3HMJ - chains G and H of the 6 polymer chains in the assembly; structure by X-ray diffraction, 4.00 A resolution.

# Chain G (and H)
Name: Fatty acid synthase subunit beta
Source organism: Saccharomyces cerevisiae
Notes: EC 2.3.1.86; chain H of this document is another copy of the same molecule, construct and numbering; everything in this record applies to it too
Reference sequence: P07149 (FAS1_YEAST); residue numbers follow UniProt; this construct covers 1-2051
Chain sequence (2051 residues; each row starts with the number of its first residue):
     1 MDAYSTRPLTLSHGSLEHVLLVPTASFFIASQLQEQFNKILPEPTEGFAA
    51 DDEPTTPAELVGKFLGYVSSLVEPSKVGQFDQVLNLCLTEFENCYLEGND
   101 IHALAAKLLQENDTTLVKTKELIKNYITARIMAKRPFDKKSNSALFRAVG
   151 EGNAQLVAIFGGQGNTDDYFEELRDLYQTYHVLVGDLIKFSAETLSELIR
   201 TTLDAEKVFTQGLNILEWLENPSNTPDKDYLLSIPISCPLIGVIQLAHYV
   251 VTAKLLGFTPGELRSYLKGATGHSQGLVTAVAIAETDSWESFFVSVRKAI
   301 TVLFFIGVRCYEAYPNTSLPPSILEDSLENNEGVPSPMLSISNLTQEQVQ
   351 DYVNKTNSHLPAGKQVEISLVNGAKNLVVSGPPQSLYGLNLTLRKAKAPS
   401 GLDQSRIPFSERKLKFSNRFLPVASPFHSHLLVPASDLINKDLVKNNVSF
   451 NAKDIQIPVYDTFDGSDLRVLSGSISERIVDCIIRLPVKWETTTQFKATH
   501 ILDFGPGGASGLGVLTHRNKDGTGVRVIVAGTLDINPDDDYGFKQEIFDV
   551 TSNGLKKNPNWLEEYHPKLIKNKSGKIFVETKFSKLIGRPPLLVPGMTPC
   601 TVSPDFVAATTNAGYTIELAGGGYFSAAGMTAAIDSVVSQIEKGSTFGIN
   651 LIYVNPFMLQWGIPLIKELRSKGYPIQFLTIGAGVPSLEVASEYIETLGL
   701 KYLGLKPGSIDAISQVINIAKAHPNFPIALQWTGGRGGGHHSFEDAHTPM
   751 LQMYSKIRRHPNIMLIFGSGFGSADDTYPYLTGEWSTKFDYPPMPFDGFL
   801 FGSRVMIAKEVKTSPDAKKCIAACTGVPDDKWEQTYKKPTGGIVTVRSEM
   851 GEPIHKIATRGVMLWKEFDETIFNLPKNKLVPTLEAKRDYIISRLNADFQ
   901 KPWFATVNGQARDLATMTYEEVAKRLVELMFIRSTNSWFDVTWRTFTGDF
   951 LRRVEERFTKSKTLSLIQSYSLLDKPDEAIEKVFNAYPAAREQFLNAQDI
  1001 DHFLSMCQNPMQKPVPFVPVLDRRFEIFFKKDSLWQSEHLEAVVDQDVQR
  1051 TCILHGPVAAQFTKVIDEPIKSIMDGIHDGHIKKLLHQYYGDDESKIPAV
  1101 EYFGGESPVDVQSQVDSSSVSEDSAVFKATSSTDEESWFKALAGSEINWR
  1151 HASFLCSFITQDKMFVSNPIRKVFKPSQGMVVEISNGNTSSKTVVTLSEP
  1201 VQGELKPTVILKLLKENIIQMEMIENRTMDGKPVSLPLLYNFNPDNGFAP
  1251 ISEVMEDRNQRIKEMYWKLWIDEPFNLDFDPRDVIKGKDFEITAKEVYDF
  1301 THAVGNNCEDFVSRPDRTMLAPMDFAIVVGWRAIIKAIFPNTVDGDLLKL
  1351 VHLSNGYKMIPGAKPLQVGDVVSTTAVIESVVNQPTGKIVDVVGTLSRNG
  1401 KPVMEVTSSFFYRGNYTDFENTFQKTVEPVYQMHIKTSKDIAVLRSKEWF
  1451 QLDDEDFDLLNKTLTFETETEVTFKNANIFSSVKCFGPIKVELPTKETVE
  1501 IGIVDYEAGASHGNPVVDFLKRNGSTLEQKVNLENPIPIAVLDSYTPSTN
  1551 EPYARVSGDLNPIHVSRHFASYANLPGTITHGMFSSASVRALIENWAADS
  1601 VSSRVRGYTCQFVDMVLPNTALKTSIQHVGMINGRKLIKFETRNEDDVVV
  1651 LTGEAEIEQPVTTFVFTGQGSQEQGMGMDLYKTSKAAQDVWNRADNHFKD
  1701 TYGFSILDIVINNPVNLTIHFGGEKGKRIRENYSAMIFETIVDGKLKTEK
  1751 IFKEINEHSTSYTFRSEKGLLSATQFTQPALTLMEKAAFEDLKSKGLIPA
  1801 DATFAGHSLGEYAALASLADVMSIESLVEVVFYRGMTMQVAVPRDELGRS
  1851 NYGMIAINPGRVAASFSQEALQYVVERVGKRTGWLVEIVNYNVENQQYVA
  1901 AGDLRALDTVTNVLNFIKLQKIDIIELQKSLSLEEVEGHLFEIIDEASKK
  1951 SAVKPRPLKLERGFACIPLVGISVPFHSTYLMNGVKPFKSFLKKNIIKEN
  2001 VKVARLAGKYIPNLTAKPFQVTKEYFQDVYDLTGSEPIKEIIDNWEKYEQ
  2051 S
Disordered / not traced: 1-4, 1110-1122, 2051
UniProt features mapped onto this chain:
  - active site: Ser274 (For acetyltransferase activity), Ser1808 (For malonyltransferase activity)
  - modified residue: Met1 (N-acetylmethionine), Thr733 (Phosphothreonine), Ser1121 (Phosphoserine)
  - cross-link: Lys1364 (Glycyl lysine isopeptide (Lys-Gly) (interchain with G-Cter in ubiquitin))
Small-molecule neighbours: FMN (flavin mononucleotide): Pro595, Gly596, Met597, Thr598, Pro599, Cys600, Gly622, Asn650, Ile652, Gly682, Lys706, Thr733, Arg736, Gly737, Gly738, Gly739, Ser769, Gly770, Phe771, Leu800, Phe801, Gly802, Ser803, Met806, Leu1054, His1055, Gly1056, Ala1059

# Chain G / chain H interface
Residue-residue contacts - 17 pairs, chain G then chain H:
  Phe28(G) - Arg7(H)
  Gln32(G) - Pro8(H)
  Tyr314(G) - Arg1314(H)
  Pro315(G) - Arg1314(H)  hydrogen bond (backbone-side chain)
  Thr317(G) - Asn1307(H)
  Thr317(G) - Glu1309(H)
  Thr317(G) - Val1312(H)
  Thr317(G) - Arg1314(H)
  Ser318(G) - Asn1307(H)  hydrogen bond (side chain-backbone)
  Ser318(G) - Asn1595(H)
  Pro320(G) - Asp1599(H)
  Pro321(G) - Asn1595(H)
  Pro321(G) - Trp1596(H)  hydrophobic
  Pro321(G) - Asp1599(H)
  Ser322(G) - Asp1599(H)  hydrogen bond
  Ala362(G) - Asp1316(H)
  Gly363(G) - Asp1316(H)  hydrogen bond (backbone-side chain)
Other interface residues (no listed pair), chain G (12 interface residues in all): Leu319
Other interface residues (no listed pair), chain H (14 interface residues in all): Phe27, Cys1308, Pro1315, Ser1600

# In short
Chain G and chain H form an interface of 12 and 14 residues respectively; the contacts include 4 hydrogen
bonds. Among the polar pairs are Pro315(G)-Arg1314(H), Ser318(G)-Asn1307(H) and Ser322(G)-Asp1599(H). Bound to
chain G: flavin mononucleotide.
Chain G and chain H are both Fatty acid synthase subunit beta (Saccharomyces cerevisiae); the structure,
Saccharomyces cerevisiae FAS type I, was determined by X-ray diffraction (same publication as 2WAS and 2WAT).
